PDB entry 8WUC | electron microscopy, 2.50 A resolution | chains C and J of the 28 polymer chains in the assembly

== Chain C (and J) ==
Molecule: Chaperonin GroEL
From: Hydrogenophilus thermoluteolus
Notes: EC 5.6.1.7; chain J of this document is another copy of the same molecule, construct and numbering; everything in this record applies to it too
UniProt: A0A2Z6DW38 (A0A2Z6DW38_HYDTE); numbering as in UniProt (aligned over 2-529)
Chain sequence (528 residues; row label = number of the first residue in the row):
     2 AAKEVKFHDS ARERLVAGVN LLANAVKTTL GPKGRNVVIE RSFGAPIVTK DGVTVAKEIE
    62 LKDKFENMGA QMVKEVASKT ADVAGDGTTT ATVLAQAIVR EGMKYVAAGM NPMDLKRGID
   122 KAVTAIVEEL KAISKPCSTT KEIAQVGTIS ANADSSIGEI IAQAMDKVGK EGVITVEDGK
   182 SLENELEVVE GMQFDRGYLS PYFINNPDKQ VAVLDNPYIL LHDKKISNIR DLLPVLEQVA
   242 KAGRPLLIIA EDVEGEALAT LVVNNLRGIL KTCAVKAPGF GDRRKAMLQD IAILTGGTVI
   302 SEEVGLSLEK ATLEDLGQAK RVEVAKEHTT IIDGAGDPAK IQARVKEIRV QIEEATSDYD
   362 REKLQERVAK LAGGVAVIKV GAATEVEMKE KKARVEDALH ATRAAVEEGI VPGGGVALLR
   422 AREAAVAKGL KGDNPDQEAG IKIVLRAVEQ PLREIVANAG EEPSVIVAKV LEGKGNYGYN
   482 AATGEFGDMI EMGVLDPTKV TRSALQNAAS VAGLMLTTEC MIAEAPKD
Bound ions: Mg2+: Asp87 (together with ADP)
Residues lining bound ligands: ADP (adenosine-5'-diphosphate): Thr30, Leu31, Gly32, Pro33, Lys51, Asp87, Gly88, Thr89, Thr90, Thr91, Ile150, Gly414, Gly415, Gly416, Ile456, Tyr480, Asn481, Ala482, Ala483, Met490, Val495, Asp497

== How chain C and chain J interact ==
Residue-residue contacts (7):
  Arg454(C) - Glu463(J)  salt bridge
  Glu463(C) - Arg454(J)  salt bridge
  Glu463(C) - Ser465(J)
  Ser465(C) - Glu463(J)
  Ser465(C) - Ser465(J)  hydrogen bond
  Ser465(C) - Val466(J)
  Val466(C) - Ser465(J)

== In short ==
The chain C/chain J interface involves 4 residues from each chain; the contacts include 1 hydrogen bond and 2
salt bridges. Among the polar pairs are Arg454(C)-Glu463(J) and Ser465(C)-Ser465(J). Chain C binds ADP.
Chain C and chain J are both Chaperonin GroEL (Hydrogenophilus thermoluteolus); the structure, Cryo-EM
structure of H. thermoluteolus GroEL-GroES2 football complex, was determined by electron microscopy, deposited
together with 8WU4, 8WUW and 8WUX.
